PDB entry 7ETO | electron microscopy, 4.00 A resolution | chains B and C of the 26 polymer chains in the assembly

# Chain B (and C)
Protein: Major capsid protein
Organism: Human cytomegalovirus
Notes: chain C of this document is another copy of the same molecule, construct and numbering; everything in this record applies to it too
Reference sequence: A0A1U8QPG3 (A0A1U8QPG3_HCMV); residues 1-1370 here = UniProt positions 1-1370
Chain sequence (1370 residues; each row starts with the number of its first residue):
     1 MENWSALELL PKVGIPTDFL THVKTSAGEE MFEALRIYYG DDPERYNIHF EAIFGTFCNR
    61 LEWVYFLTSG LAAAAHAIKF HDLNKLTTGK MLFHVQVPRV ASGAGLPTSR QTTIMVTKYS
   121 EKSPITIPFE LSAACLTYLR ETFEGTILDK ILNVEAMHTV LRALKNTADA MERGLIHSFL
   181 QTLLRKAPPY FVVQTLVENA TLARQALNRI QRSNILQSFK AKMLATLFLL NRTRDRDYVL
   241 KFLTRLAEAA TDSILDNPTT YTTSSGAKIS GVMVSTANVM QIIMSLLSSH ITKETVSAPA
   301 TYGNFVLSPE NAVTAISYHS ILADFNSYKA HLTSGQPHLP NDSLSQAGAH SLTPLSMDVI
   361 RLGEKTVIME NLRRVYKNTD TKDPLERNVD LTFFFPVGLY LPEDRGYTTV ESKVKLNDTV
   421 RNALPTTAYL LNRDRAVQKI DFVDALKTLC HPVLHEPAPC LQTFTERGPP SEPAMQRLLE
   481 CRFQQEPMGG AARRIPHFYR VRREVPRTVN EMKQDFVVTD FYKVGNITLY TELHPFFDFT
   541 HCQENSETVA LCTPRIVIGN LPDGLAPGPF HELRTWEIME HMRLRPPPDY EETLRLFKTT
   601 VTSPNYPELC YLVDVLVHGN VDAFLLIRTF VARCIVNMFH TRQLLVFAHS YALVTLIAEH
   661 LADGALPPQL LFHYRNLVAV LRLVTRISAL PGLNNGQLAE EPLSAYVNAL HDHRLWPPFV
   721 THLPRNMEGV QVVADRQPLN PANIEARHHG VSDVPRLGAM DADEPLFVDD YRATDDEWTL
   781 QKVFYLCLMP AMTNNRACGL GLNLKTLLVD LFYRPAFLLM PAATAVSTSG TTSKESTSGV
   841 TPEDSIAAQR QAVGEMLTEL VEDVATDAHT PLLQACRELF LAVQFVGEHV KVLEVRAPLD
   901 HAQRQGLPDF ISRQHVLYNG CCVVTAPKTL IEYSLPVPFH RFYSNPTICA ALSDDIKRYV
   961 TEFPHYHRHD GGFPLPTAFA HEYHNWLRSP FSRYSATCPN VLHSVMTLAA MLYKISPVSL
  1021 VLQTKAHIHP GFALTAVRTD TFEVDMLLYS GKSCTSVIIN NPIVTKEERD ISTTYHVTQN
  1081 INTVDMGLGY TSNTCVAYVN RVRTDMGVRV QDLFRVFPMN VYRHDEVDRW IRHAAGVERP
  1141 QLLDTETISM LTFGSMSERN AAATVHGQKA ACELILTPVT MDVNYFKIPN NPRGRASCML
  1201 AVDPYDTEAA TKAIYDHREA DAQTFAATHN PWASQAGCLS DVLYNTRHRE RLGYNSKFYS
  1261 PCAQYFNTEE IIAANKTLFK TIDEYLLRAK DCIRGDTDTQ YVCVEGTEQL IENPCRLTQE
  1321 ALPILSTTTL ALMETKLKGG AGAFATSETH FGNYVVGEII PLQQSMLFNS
Disordered / not traced: 324-341, 825-841 (chain C: 15-29, 39-41, 824-844)
Disulfide bonds: C1292-C1303
What the authors report for this chain:
  - conformationally variable residues (loop rearrangement): L1143 to V1165

# Interface between chain B and chain C
Pairs across the interface (205; chain B residue first):
  N3(B) with I316(C), hydrogen bond (side chain-backbone); S317(C), hydrogen bond (side chain-backbone); H319(C)
  A6(B) with I316(C), hydrophobic; S317(C)
  L9(B) with I316(C), hydrophobic
  I48(B) with K85(C); A315(C); I316(C), hydrophobic
  H49(B) with K85(C); T87(C); A315(C); H319(C), hydrogen bond (backbone-side chain)
  F50(B) with K85(C), hydrogen bond (backbone-backbone); L86(C); T87(C), hydrogen bond (backbone-backbone); A315(C), hydrophobic; H319(C); S320(C); I321(C), hydrophobic
  E51(B) with T87(C); T88(C); K90(C); H319(C), hydrogen bond (backbone-backbone); S320(C), hydrogen bond; I321(C), hydrogen bond (backbone-backbone)
  A52(B) with T88(C), hydrogen bond (backbone-backbone); G89(C); K90(C), hydrogen bond (backbone-backbone); I321(C)
  I53(B) with K90(C); L92(C), hydrophobic; S320(C); I321(C), hydrogen bond (backbone-backbone); L322(C), hydrophobic; A323(C)
  F54(B) with K90(C), hydrogen bond (backbone-backbone); M91(C), hydrophobic; V1084(C), hydrophobic
  G55(B) with L92(C); Y328(C); D342(C)
  T56(B) with L92(C); Y328(C), hydrogen bond (backbone-side chain)
  F57(B) with M91(C), hydrophobic; L92(C), hydrogen bond (backbone-backbone); F93(C); H94(C), hydrogen bond (backbone-backbone); D342(C)
  C58(B) with H94(C)
  N59(B) with H94(C); V95(C); Q96(C)
  R60(B) with H338(C), hydrogen bond
  P124(B) with G103(C)
  I125(B) with S102(C)
  T126(B) with A101(C); S102(C), hydrogen bond (backbone-backbone)
  I127(B) with R99(C); V100(C); S109(C)
  P128(B) with R99(C), hydrogen bond (backbone-side chain); T108(C); S109(C)
  F129(B) with R99(C)
  E130(B) with Q111(C)
  I151(B) with L332(C), hydrophobic
  H158(B) with G335(C); P337(C)
  N166(B) with V97(C); P98(C); R99(C); Q111(C)
  D169(B) with P98(C)
  A170(B) with R99(C); V100(C); A101(C), hydrogen bond (backbone-backbone)
  R173(B) with P98(C); V100(C)
  G174(B) with A101(C)
  R373(B) with A200(C), hydrogen bond (side chain-backbone); T201(C)
  N378(B) with V97(C); P98(C)
  T379(B) with P98(C); V100(C)
  T381(B) with V100(C); R204(C)
  K382(B) with R204(C)
  S412(B) with E411(C)
  K413(B) with T409(C); E411(C)
  V414(B) with T408(C); T409(C)
  K415(B) with Y407(C); T408(C), hydrogen bond (backbone-backbone); F1351(C)
  L416(B) with G406(C); Y407(C), hydrophobic
  N417(B) with E403(C), hydrogen bond; G406(C), hydrogen bond (backbone-backbone); F1351(C)
  T419(B) with D404(C)
  R421(B) with D404(C), salt bridge; R405(C), hydrogen bond (backbone-side chain)
  N422(B) with D404(C), hydrogen bond (side chain-backbone); R405(C), hydrogen bond; G406(C)
  L424(B) with R405(C)
  T426(B) with R405(C)
  R433(B) with S213(C); N214(C), hydrogen bond; Q217(C)
  D434(B) with Q217(C), hydrogen bond
  R435(B) with I1188(C)
  A436(B) with I1188(C), hydrophobic
  V437(B) with N1184(C)
  M582(B) with T997(C), hydrogen bond (backbone-side chain)
  R583(B) with E572(C), salt bridge; Y994(C); T997(C); P999(C)
  E659(B) with P604(C)
  A662(B) with N605(C); R642(C), hydrogen bond (backbone-side chain)
  D663(B) with R642(C), hydrogen bond (backbone-side chain)
  P668(B) with T641(C); Q643(C)
  L671(B) with N605(C)
  R675(B) with T599(C), hydrogen bond (side chain-backbone); S603(C), hydrogen bond
  R682(B) with R796(C); H969(C)
  R686(B) with A996(C); T997(C), hydrogen bond
  P691(B) with R968(C); D970(C); R993(C)
  G692(B) with D515(C); R993(C), hydrogen bond (backbone-side chain)
  L693(B) with D515(C)
  N694(B) with R968(C), hydrogen bond (backbone-side chain)
  N695(B) with R507(C); E511(C), hydrogen bond; R968(C); G972(C)
  G696(B) with H965(C)
  Q697(B) with E504(C), hydrogen bond; H965(C)
  P702(B) with P964(C); H965(C)
  R725(B) with T961(C)
  D776(B) with H967(C), salt bridge
  K1025(B) with V517(C); D520(C)
  H1027(B) with V517(C); T519(C); D520(C), salt bridge
  E1043(B) with L202(C)
  R1101(B) with N199(C), hydrogen bond; N214(C); S218(C), hydrogen bond
  V1102(B) with N214(C)
  R1103(B) with I210(C)
  D1105(B) with F1225(C)
  R1109(B) with F1225(C)
  H1133(B) with A474(C); R477(C), hydrogen bond; I527(C)
  G1136(B) with R1218(C)
  E1138(B) with E472(C)
  Q1141(B) with P473(C)
  N1160(B) with R209(C)
  A1161(B) with R209(C), hydrogen bond (backbone-side chain); E1219(C)
  A1162(B) with R209(C), hydrogen bond (backbone-side chain); A1209(C); A1213(C), hydrophobic; E1219(C), hydrogen bond (backbone-side chain)
  A1163(B) with A1213(C), hydrophobic; A1222(C)
  T1164(B) with R209(C); S213(C); A1201(C), hydrogen bond (side chain-backbone)
  V1165(B) with L216(C), hydrophobic; C1198(C), hydrophobic; A1222(C); Q1223(C)
  H1166(B) with Q1223(C)
  G1167(B) with S213(C)
  Q1168(B) with I210(C)
  G1295(B) with I210(C)
  D1296(B) with I210(C)
  T1297(B) with I210(C)
  D1298(B) with R209(C), salt bridge
  G1306(B) with G105(C); L106(C); P107(C)
  L1330(B) with Y407(C); V1183(C), hydrophobic
  A1331(B) with Y407(C), hydrophobic; T409(C)
  E1334(B) with S1347(C), hydrogen bond
  T1335(B) with T409(C)
  S1370(B) with K222(C), hydrogen bond (backbone-side chain)
Also at the interface, not in a pair above, chain B (129 interface residues in all): S5, L10, L61, I147, V154, R162, A163, M171, H177, V375, K377, D380, E386, T427, Y429, Q438, K439, V443, Y590, A658, G664, L666, F672, E700, T774, K1338, L1367
Also at the interface, not in a pair above, chain C (130 interface residues in all): D82, A104, R110, N208, I254, T333, S343, L344, F516, K523, K598, T602, N794, K928, E962, V1202, K1212, T1224, H1229, T1346, E1348

# Overview
129 residues of chain B and 130 residues of chain C are in contact, with 47 hydrogen bonds and 5 salt bridges.
Polar pairs include R421(B)-D404(C), R583(B)-E572(C) and D776(B)-H967(C). The paper reports conformational
variability at L1143(B).
Chain B and chain C are both Major capsid protein (Human cytomegalovirus); the structure, C1 CVSC-binding
penton vertex in the virion capsid of Human Cytomegalovirus, was determined by electron microscopy, deposited
together with 7ET2, 7ET3, 7ETJ and 7ETM.
